5LI3 - chains A and B; structure by X-ray diffraction, 2.40 A resolution.

# Chain A (and B)
Molecule: Acetoin utilization protein
Source organism: Pseudomonas aeruginosa
Notes: chain B of this document is another copy of the same molecule, construct and numbering; everything in this record applies to it too
UniProtKB: A0A0D6GAJ7 (A0A0D6GAJ7_PSEAI); numbering as in UniProt (aligned over 1-380)
Amino-acid sequence (380 residues; row label = number of the first residue in the row):
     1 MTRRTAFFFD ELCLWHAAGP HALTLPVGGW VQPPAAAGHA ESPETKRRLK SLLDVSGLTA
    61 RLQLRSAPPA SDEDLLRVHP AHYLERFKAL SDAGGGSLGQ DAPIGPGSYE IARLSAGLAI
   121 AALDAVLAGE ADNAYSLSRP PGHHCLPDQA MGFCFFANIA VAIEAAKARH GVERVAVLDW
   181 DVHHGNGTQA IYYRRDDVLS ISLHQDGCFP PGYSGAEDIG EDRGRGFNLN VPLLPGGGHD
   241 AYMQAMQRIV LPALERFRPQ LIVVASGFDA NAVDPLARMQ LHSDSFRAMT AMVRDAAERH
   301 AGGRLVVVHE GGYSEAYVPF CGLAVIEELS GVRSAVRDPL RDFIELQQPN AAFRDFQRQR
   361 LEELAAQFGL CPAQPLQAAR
Disordered / not traced: 1-2, 377-380 (chain B: 1-2, 371-380)
Bound ions: K+ site 1: Asp179, Asp181, His183, Ser202, Leu203; Zn2+: Asp181, His183, Asp269 (together with 9RB); K+ site 2: Tyr192, Arg195, Val198, Phe227
Residues lining bound ligands:
  - 9RB ((2E)-N-hydroxy-3-{4-[(E)-(1,3,5-trimethyl-1H-pyrazol-4-yl)diazenyl]phenyl}prop-2-enamide), molecule 1: Thr24, Leu25, Pro26, Asp101, His143, His144, Gly152, Phe153, Asp181, His183, Phe209, Asp269, Leu276, Gly311, Tyr313
  - 9RB, molecule 2: Pro339, Leu340, Phe343

# How chain A and chain B interact
Pairs across the interface (84):
  Ala22(A) - Arg48(B)
  Ala22(A) - Ala316(B)
  Leu23(A) - Val273(B)  hydrophobic
  Leu23(A) - Ala316(B)  hydrophobic
  Leu25(A) - Pro339(B)  hydrophobic
  Leu25(A) - Leu340(B)  hydrophobic
  Trp30(A) - Leu52(B)
  Trp30(A) - Val55(B)  hydrophobic
  Trp30(A) - Phe320(B)
  Trp30(A) - Ala335(B)
  Trp30(A) - Val336(B)
  Trp30(A) - Arg337(B)
  Gln32(A) - Arg48(B)  hydrogen bond (backbone-side chain)
  Gln32(A) - Ser51(B)
  Pro33(A) - Arg48(B)  hydrogen bond (backbone-side chain)
  Pro34(A) - Arg48(B)
  Ala36(A) - Ala36(B)  hydrophobic
  Glu44(A) - Ala35(B)
  Arg48(A) - Ala22(B)
  Arg48(A) - Gln32(B)  hydrogen bond (side chain-backbone)
  Arg48(A) - Pro33(B)  hydrogen bond (side chain-backbone)
  Arg48(A) - Pro34(B)
  Ser51(A) - Gln32(B)
  Val55(A) - Trp30(B)  hydrophobic
  Asp206(A) - Asn350(B)  hydrogen bond
  Gly207(A) - Leu346(B)
  Gly207(A) - Gln347(B)
  Cys208(A) - Phe343(B)
  Cys208(A) - Gln347(B)  hydrogen bond (backbone-side chain)
  Phe209(A) - Phe343(B)  hydrophobic
  Pro211(A) - Phe343(B)  hydrophobic
  Pro211(A) - Leu346(B)  hydrophobic
  Gly212(A) - Leu346(B)  hydrogen bond (backbone-backbone)
  Leu234(A) - Asn350(B)
  Pro235(A) - Pro235(B)
  Pro235(A) - Gly236(B)
  Pro235(A) - Gln280(B)
  Pro235(A) - Phe353(B)
  Gly236(A) - Pro235(B)
  Gly236(A) - Gly236(B)
  Asn271(A) - Arg278(B)
  Ala272(A) - Pro275(B)
  Ala272(A) - Arg278(B)  hydrogen bond (backbone-side chain)
  Val273(A) - Leu23(B)  hydrophobic
  Val273(A) - Pro275(B)
  Val273(A) - Arg278(B)
  Asp274(A) - Arg278(B)  hydrogen bond (backbone-side chain)
  Pro275(A) - Ala272(B)
  Pro275(A) - Val273(B)
  Ala277(A) - Arg278(B)  hydrogen bond (backbone-side chain)
  Arg278(A) - Asn271(B)  hydrogen bond (side chain-backbone)
  Arg278(A) - Ala272(B)  hydrogen bond (side chain-backbone)
  Arg278(A) - Val273(B)
  Arg278(A) - Asp274(B)  hydrogen bond (side chain-backbone)
  Arg278(A) - Ala277(B)  hydrogen bond (side chain-backbone)
  Arg278(A) - Arg278(B)
  Arg278(A) - Met279(B)  hydrogen bond (side chain-backbone)
  Arg278(A) - Gln280(B)
  Met279(A) - Arg278(B)  hydrogen bond (backbone-side chain)
  Gln280(A) - Pro235(B)
  Gln280(A) - Arg278(B)
  Ala316(A) - Ala22(B)
  Ala316(A) - Leu23(B)  hydrophobic
  Phe320(A) - Trp30(B)
  Ala335(A) - Trp30(B)
  Val336(A) - Trp30(B)
  Arg337(A) - Trp30(B)
  Leu340(A) - Leu25(B)  hydrophobic
  Phe343(A) - Cys208(B)
  Phe343(A) - Pro211(B)  hydrophobic
  Leu346(A) - Gly207(B)
  Leu346(A) - Pro211(B)  hydrophobic
  Leu346(A) - Gly212(B)  hydrogen bond (backbone-backbone)
  Gln347(A) - Gly207(B)
  Gln347(A) - Cys208(B)  hydrogen bond (side chain-backbone)
  Asn350(A) - Asp206(B)  hydrogen bond
  Asn350(A) - Leu234(B)
  Asn350(A) - Arg360(B)
  Ala352(A) - Phe356(B)
  Phe353(A) - Pro235(B)
  Phe353(A) - Phe353(B)  hydrophobic
  Phe356(A) - Ala352(B)
  Phe356(A) - Phe356(B)  hydrophobic
  Arg360(A) - Asn350(B)
Also at the interface, not in a pair above, chain A (52 interface residues in all): Thr24, Val31, Ala35, Leu52, Ser56, Gln205, Glu315, Pro339
Also at the interface, not in a pair above, chain B (53 interface residues in all): Thr24, Val31, Ala37, Glu44, Ser56, Gln205, Phe209, Glu315

# Overview
The interface between chain A and chain B involves 52 residues on one side and 53 on the other; the contacts
include 19 hydrogen bonds. Among the polar pairs are Gln32(A)-Arg48(B), Pro33(A)-Arg48(B) and
Asp206(A)-Asn350(B). Ligands of chain A: compound 9RB.
Both chains are Acetoin utilization protein (Pseudomonas aeruginosa). Entry 5LI3 (Crystal structure of
HDAC-like protein from P. aeruginosa in complex with a photo-switchable inhibitor) was determined by X-ray
diffraction together with 5G1C and 5G3W from the same study.
